Entry 6VVX (electron microscopy, 3.39 A resolution); this record covers chains A and C of the 10 polymer chains in the assembly.

[Chain A]
Molecule: DNA-directed RNA polymerase subunit alpha
Source organism: Mycobacterium tuberculosis
Notes: EC 2.7.7.6
UniProt: A5U8D3 (RPOA_MYCTA); numbering as in UniProt (aligned over 1-347)
Chain sequence (347 residues; each row starts with the number of its first residue):
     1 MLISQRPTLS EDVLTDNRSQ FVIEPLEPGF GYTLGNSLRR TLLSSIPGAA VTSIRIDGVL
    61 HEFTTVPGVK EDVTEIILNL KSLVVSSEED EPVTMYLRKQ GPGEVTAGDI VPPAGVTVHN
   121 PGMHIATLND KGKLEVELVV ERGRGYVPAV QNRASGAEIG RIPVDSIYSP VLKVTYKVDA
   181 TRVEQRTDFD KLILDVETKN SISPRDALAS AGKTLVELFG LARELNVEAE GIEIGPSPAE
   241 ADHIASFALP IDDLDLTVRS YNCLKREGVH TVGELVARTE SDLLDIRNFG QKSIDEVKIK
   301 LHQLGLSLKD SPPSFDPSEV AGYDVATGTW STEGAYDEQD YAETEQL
Not modelled in the structure: 1, 227-347

[Chain C]
Molecule: DNA-directed RNA polymerase subunit beta
Source organism: Mycobacterium tuberculosis
Notes: EC 2.7.7.6
UniProt: V9Z879 (V9Z879_MYCTX); residues 7-1178 here correspond to UniProt positions 1-1172 (UniProt number = residue number - 6)
Chain sequence (1179 residues; numbered 7 to 1185; the number before each row is that of its first residue):
     7 MADSRQSKTA ASPSPSRPQS SSNNSVPGAP NRVSFAKLRE PLEVPGLLDV QTDSFEWLIG
    67 SPRWRESAAE RGDVNPVGGL EEVLYELSPI EDFSGSMSLS FSDPRFDDVK APVDECKDKD
   127 MTYAAPLFVT AEFINNNTGE IKSQTVFMGD FPMMTEKGTF IINGTERVVV SQLVRSPGVY
   187 FDETIDKSTD KTLHSVKVIP SRGAWLEFDV DKRDTVGVRI DRKRRQPVTV LLKALGWTSE
   247 QIVERFGFSE IMRSTLEKDN TVGTDEALLD IYRKLRPGEP PTKESAQTLL ENLFFKEKRY
   307 DLARVGRYKV NKKLGLHVGE PITSSTLTEE DVVATIEYLV RLHEGQTTMT VPGGVEVPVE
   367 TDDIDHFGNR RLRTVGELIQ NQIRVGMSRM ERVVRERMTT QDVEAITPQT LINIRPVVAA
   427 IKEFFGTSQL SQFMDQNNPL SGLTHKRRLS ALGPGGLSRE RAGLEVRDVH PSHYGRMCPI
   487 ETPEGPNIGL IGSLSVYARV NPFGFIETPY RKVVDGVVSD EIVYLTADEE DRHVVAQANS
   547 PIDADGRFVE PRVLVRRKAG EVEYVPSSEV DYMDVSPRQM VSVATAMIPF LEHDDANRAL
   607 MGANMQRQAV PLVRSEAPLV GTGMELRAAI DAGDVVVAEE SGVIEEVSAD YITVMHDNGT
   667 RRTYRMRKFA RSNHGTCANQ CPIVDAGDRV EAGQVIADGP CTDDGEMALG KNLLVAIMPW
   727 EGHNYEDAII LSNRLVEEDV LTSIHIEEHE IDARDTKLGA EEITRDIPNI SDEVLADLDE
   787 RGIVRIGAEV RDGDILVGKV TPKGETELTP EERLLRAIFG EKAREVRDTS LKVPHGESGK
   847 VIGIRVFSRE DEDELPAGVN ELVRVYVAQK RKISDGDKLA GRHGNKGVIG KILPVEDMPF
   907 LADGTPVDII LNTHGVPRRM NIGQILETHL GWCAHSGWKV DAAKGVPDWA ARLPDELLEA
   967 QPNAIVSTPV FDGAQEAELQ GLLSCTLPNR DGDVLVDADG KAMLFDGRSG EPFPYPVTVG
  1027 YMYIMKLHHL VDDKIHARST GPYSMITQQP LGGKAQFGGQ RFGEMECWAM QAYGAAYTLQ
  1087 ELLTIKSDDT VGRVKVYEAI VKGENIPEPG IPESFKVLLK ELQSLCLNVE VLSSDGAAIE
  1147 LREGEDEDLE RAAANLGINL SRNESASVED LALARHGGS
Not modelled in the structure: 7-29, 1141-1185
Construct notes: expression tag (1179-1185)
Residues lining bound ligands: sorangicin a (SRN): V176, S434, Q435, S437, Q438, F439, D441, H451, R454, S456, L458, G459, R465, P489, N493, I497, R613, H680

[How chain A and chain C interact]
Pairs across the interface (65; chain A residue first):
  R18(A) - R996(C)
  Y32(A) - G1016(C)
  Y32(A) - E1017(C)
  Y32(A) - P1018(C)
  T33(A) - E1017(C)
  N36(A) - G1013(C)
  N36(A) - R1014(C)  hydrogen bond (side chain-backbone)
  N36(A) - S1015(C)  hydrogen bond (side chain-backbone)
  N36(A) - G1016(C)
  R39(A) - E902(C)  hydrogen bond (side chain-backbone)
  R39(A) - F906(C)
  R39(A) - G910(C)
  R40(A) - D903(C)  salt bridge
  R40(A) - G1013(C)  hydrogen bond (side chain-backbone)
  R40(A) - R1014(C)
  L43(A) - V901(C)
  L43(A) - E902(C)
  S44(A) - E902(C)
  L60(A) - I792(C)
  L60(A) - G793(C)
  H61(A) - I792(C)
  E62(A) - K876(C)  salt bridge
  F63(A) - F675(C)
  F63(A) - I848(C)  hydrophobic
  F63(A) - A874(C)  hydrophobic
  T65(A) - A655(C)
  T65(A) - D656(C)  hydrogen bond
  V69(A) - S654(C)
  V69(A) - A655(C)  hydrogen bond (backbone-backbone)
  K70(A) - S654(C)
  K70(A) - A655(C)
  K70(A) - V690(C)  hydrogen bond (side chain-backbone)
  K70(A) - D691(C)  salt bridge
  E71(A) - A655(C)
  T74(A) - F675(C)
  E75(A) - R620(C)  salt bridge
  L78(A) - R620(C)
  L78(A) - D745(C)
  K81(A) - E743(C)
  K81(A) - E744(C)
  K81(A) - D745(C)
  N129(A) - V653(C)  hydrogen bond (side chain-backbone)
  Y146(A) - V742(C)
  Y146(A) - E743(C)
  Y146(A) - K878(C)
  Q151(A) - E795(C)  hydrogen bond
  Q151(A) - R797(C)
  N152(A) - E795(C)
  R153(A) - D783(C)  salt bridge
  R153(A) - E795(C)  hydrogen bond (side chain-backbone)
  R153(A) - R797(C)
  I159(A) - I792(C)
  I159(A) - G793(C)
  D165(A) - D745(C)
  D165(A) - K878(C)  salt bridge
  K173(A) - D909(C)
  K173(A) - T911(C)  hydrogen bond
  V174(A) - G910(C)
  T175(A) - A908(C)
  T175(A) - D909(C)
  T175(A) - G910(C)
  Y176(A) - F906(C)  hydrophobic
  Y176(A) - F1011(C)
  Y176(A) - G1016(C)  hydrogen bond (side chain-backbone)
  E197(A) - R996(C)  salt bridge
Other interface residues (no listed pair), chain A (38 interface residues in all): T64, D72, K131, A154, P163, I167
Other interface residues (no listed pair), chain C (50 interface residues in all): V619, E652, K674, N739, I750, R791, A794, V796, D800, K846, V847, P912, D1012

[Overview]
38 residues of chain A face 50 of chain C across their interface; the contacts include 12 hydrogen bonds and 7
salt bridges. Polar contacts include R40(A)-D903(C), E62(A)-K876(C) and K70(A)-D691(C). Chain C binds
sorangicin a.
Here chain A is DNA-directed RNA polymerase subunit alpha and chain C is DNA-directed RNA polymerase subunit
beta, both from Mycobacterium tuberculosis. Entry 6VVX (Mycobacterium tuberculosis WT RNAP transcription
initiation intermediate structure with Sorangicin) was determined by electron microscopy, deposited together
with 6VVS, 6VVT, 6VVV, 6VVY, 6VVZ and 6VW0.
